PDB entry 6RD3 | X-ray diffraction, 1.98 A resolution | chains B and C of the 3 polymer chains in the assembly

Chain B (and C):
Molecule: OmpK36
Source organism: Klebsiella pneumoniae
Notes: engineered mutation(s): G0; chain C of this document is another copy of the same molecule, construct and numbering; everything in this record applies to it too
UniProtKB: D6QLY0 (D6QLY0_KLEPN); residues 1-344 here correspond to UniProt positions 22-365 (UniProt number = residue number + 21)
Sequence (345 residues; each row starts with the number of its first residue; numbering starts at 0):
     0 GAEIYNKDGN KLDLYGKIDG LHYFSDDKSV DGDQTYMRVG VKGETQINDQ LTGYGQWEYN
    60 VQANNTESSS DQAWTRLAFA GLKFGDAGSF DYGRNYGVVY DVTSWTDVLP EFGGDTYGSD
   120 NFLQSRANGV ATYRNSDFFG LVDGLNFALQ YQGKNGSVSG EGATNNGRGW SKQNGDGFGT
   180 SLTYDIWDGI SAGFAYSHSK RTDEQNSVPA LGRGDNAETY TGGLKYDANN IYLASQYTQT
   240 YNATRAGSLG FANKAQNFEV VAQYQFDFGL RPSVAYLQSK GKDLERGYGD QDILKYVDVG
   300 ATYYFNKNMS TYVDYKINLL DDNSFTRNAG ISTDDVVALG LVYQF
Sequence notes: expression tag (0)
Metal / ion sites: Mg2+: Arg-212, Asn-241, Asn-252

Interface between chain B and chain C:
Residue-residue contacts - 89 pairs, chain B then chain C:
  Ile-3(B) with Ile-3(C)
  Tyr-4(B) with Ala-1(C), hydrophobic; Glu-2(C)
  Asp-7(B) with Lys-306(C)
  Asn-9(B) with Asn-307(C); Tyr-342(C), hydrogen bond; Phe-344(C)
  Lys-10(B) with Tyr-342(C)
  Leu-11(B) with Ala-1(C), hydrophobic; Leu-13(C), hydrophobic; Tyr-342(C); Phe-344(C), hydrophobic
  Gly-42(B) with Tyr-342(C)
  Glu-43(B) with Tyr-342(C), hydrogen bond (backbone-side chain)
  Thr-44(B) with Asn-305(C), hydrogen bond; Asn-307(C)
  Gln-45(B) with Asn-305(C)
  Ile-46(B) with Phe-304(C), hydrophobic; Asn-305(C)
  Leu-50(B) with Phe-304(C), hydrophobic
  Gly-52(B) with Met-308(C)
  Tyr-53(B) with Met-308(C); Tyr-342(C)
  Gly-54(B) with Ile-17(C); Tyr-342(C)
  Gln-55(B) with Ile-17(C)
  Trp-56(B) with Ile-17(C); Met-36(C), hydrophobic; Val-60(C)
  Tyr-58(B) with Val-60(C), hydrophobic; Ala-72(C)
  Asp-70(B) with Ser-69(C), hydrogen bond
  Trp-73(B) with Glu-66(C)
  Thr-74(B) with Val-60(C); Gln-61(C); Ala-62(C); Glu-66(C)
  Arg-75(B) with Glu-66(C)
  Ala-77(B) with Thr-34(C); Ala-62(C), hydrophobic
  Phe-78(B) with Ile-17(C)
  Ala-79(B) with Ile-17(C); Leu-340(C); Tyr-342(C)
  Gly-80(B) with Met-308(C); Leu-340(C)
  Leu-81(B) with Phe-304(C), hydrophobic; Met-308(C), hydrophobic
  Tyr-91(B) with Gly-19(C); Leu-20(C); His-21(C), hydrogen bond; Asp-32(C), hydrogen bond; Thr-34(C)
  Gly-92(B) with Thr-34(C)
  Arg-93(B) with Ala-62(C); Asn-64(C); Glu-66(C), salt bridge
  Ser-118(B) with Glu-66(C)
  Asp-119(B) with Thr-65(C); Glu-66(C), hydrogen bond (side chain-backbone)
  Arg-125(B) with Glu-66(C), salt bridge
  Asn-127(B) with Asp-32(C); Ala-62(C), hydrogen bond (side chain-backbone); Asn-63(C); Asn-64(C), hydrogen bond (side chain-backbone); Thr-65(C)
  Gly-128(B) with Asp-32(C)
  Gly-159(B) with Lys-27(C)
  Glu-160(B) with Lys-27(C)
  Ala-162(B) with Lys-27(C)
  Thr-163(B) with Lys-27(C); Asp-30(C)
  Asn-164(B) with Lys-27(C), hydrogen bond (backbone-backbone); Ser-28(C); Val-29(C); Asp-30(C), hydrogen bond (backbone-backbone); Gly-31(C); Asp-32(C), hydrogen bond (side chain-backbone); Gln-33(C), hydrogen bond; Asn-63(C), hydrogen bond
  Asn-165(B) with Asp-32(C); Asn-63(C), hydrogen bond (side chain-backbone); Asn-64(C), hydrogen bond (backbone-side chain)
  Gly-166(B) with Asn-64(C), hydrogen bond (backbone-side chain)
  Arg-167(B) with Asn-63(C), hydrogen bond (side chain-backbone); Asn-64(C); Thr-65(C)
  Lys-171(B) with Thr-65(C); Ser-67(C), hydrogen bond
Interface residues without a listed pair, chain B (47 interface residues in all): Val-40, Phe-89, Asn-154
Interface residues without a listed pair, chain C (39 interface residues in all): Ser-68, Asp-70, Val-341, Gln-343

Summary:
47 residues of chain B face 39 of chain C across their interface; the contacts include 19 hydrogen bonds and 2
salt bridges. Polar contacts include Arg-93(B)/Glu-66(C), Arg-125(B)/Glu-66(C) and Asn-9(B)/Tyr-342(C). The
Mg2+ site is built by Arg-212(B), Asn-241(B) and Asn-252(B).
Chain B and chain C are both OmpK36 (Klebsiella pneumoniae); the structure, Crystal structure of the wild type
OmpK36 from Klebsiella pneumonia, was determined by X-ray diffraction (same publication as 6RCK and 6RCP).
